PDB entry 5EA0 | X-ray diffraction, 2.00 A resolution | chains H and P of the 3 polymer chains in the assembly

== Chain H ==
Protein: Heavy chain of antibody 7968 Fab fragment
From: Homo sapiens
Notes: antibody fragment or engineered binder
Sequence (224 residues; each row starts with the number of its first residue; note: 2 numbers in that range are skipped by the numbering (no residue carries them; nothing is unmodelled there); a row labelled like 82A-82C holds insertion residues (82A, then the next letters in order)):
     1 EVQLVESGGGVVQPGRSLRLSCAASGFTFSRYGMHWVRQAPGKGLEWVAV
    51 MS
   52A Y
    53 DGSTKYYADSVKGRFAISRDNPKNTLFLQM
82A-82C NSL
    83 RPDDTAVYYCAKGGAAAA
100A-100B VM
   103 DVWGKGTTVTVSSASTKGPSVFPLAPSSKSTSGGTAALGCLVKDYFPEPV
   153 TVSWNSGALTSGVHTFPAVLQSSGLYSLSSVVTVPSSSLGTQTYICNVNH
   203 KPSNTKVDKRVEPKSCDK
Disordered / not traced: 130-135, 217-220
Disulfides: Cys22-Cys92, Cys142-Cys198

== Chain P ==
Protein: Complement factor H-related protein 2
UniProtKB: P36980 (FHR2_HUMAN); residues 1110-1122 here correspond to UniProt positions 150-162 (UniProt number = residue number - 960)
Sequence (15 residues; numbered 1109 to 1123; the number before each row is that of its first residue):
  1109 XGPPPPIDNGDITSX
Disordered / not traced: 1109-1111
Construct notes: acetylation (1109); amidation (1123)
Modified / non-standard residues: ACE (acetyl group) at position 1109; NH2 (amino group) at position 1123
Reported in the primary citation:
  - mutagenesis - I1120A: abolished binding to mAbs
  - contacts within the chain: Asn1117-Thr1121 (proposed by the authors, not directly observed)
  - mutagenesis - D1119A: decreased binding to antibody
  - conformationally variable residues: Asn1117 to Ile1120

== Interface between chain H and chain P ==
Contacting residue pairs (20):
  Arg31(H) with Thr1121(P); Ser1122(P), hydrogen bond (backbone-backbone); NH2_1123(P)
  Tyr32(H) with Thr1121(P)
  Gly33(H) with Ile1120(P), hydrogen bond (backbone-backbone); Thr1121(P)
  Ser52(H) with Asp1119(P); Ile1120(P)
  Tyr52A(H) with Gly1118(P); Ile1120(P), hydrogen bond (backbone-backbone); Thr1121(P); Ser1122(P)
  Thr56(H) with Asp1119(P)
  Gly96(H) with Asn1117(P); Thr1121(P), hydrogen bond (backbone-side chain)
  Ala97(H) with Asn1117(P); Thr1121(P), hydrogen bond (backbone-side chain)
  Ala98(H) with Asn1117(P), hydrogen bond (backbone-side chain)
  Ala99(H) with Asn1117(P)
  Ala100(H) with Asn1117(P)
Interface residues without a listed pair, chain H (14 interface residues in all): Val50, Tyr58, Gly95
Interface residues without a listed pair, chain P (8 interface residues in all): Ile1115
Interface features reported in the paper:
  - specific contacts: Val50(H)-Ile1120(P) (hydrophobic contact), Thr56(H)-Asp1119(P) (hydrogen bond), Tyr58(H)-Ile1120(P) (hydrophobic contact), Gly96(H)-Asn1117(P) (water-mediated contact)
  - epitope / paratope residues, chain H: Val50(H), Thr56(H), Tyr58(H), Gly96(H)
  - epitope / paratope residues, chain P: Asn1117(P), Asp1119(P), Ile1120(P)

== Overview ==
14 residues of chain H face 8 of chain P across their interface; the contacts include 6 hydrogen bonds. Polar
pairs include Gly96(H)-Thr1121(P), Ala97(H)-Thr1121(P) and Ala98(H)-Asn1117(P). The paper describes
hydrophobic contacts between Val50(H) and Ile1120(P) and Tyr58(H) and Ile1120(P); a hydrogen bond between
Thr56(H) and Asp1119(P); a water-mediated contact between Gly96(H) and Asn1117(P). The paper reports that
I1120A of chain P abolishes binding to mAbs; epitope/paratope residues Val50(H), Thr56(H) and Asn1117(P) among
others.
Chain H is Heavy chain of antibody 7968 Fab fragment (Homo sapiens) and chain P is Complement factor H-related
protein 2; the structure, Structure of the antibody 7968 with human complement factor H-derived peptide, was
determined by X-ray diffraction.
